5HQP - chains A and C of the 4 polymer chains in the assembly; structure by X-ray diffraction, 2.60 A resolution.

# Chain A
Protein: Peroxiredoxin-4
Source organism: Homo sapiens
Notes: EC 1.11.1.15
UniProtKB: Q13162 (PRDX4_HUMAN); residues 38-271 here = UniProt positions 38-271
Chain sequence (246 residues; numbered 26 to 271; the number before each row is that of its first residue):
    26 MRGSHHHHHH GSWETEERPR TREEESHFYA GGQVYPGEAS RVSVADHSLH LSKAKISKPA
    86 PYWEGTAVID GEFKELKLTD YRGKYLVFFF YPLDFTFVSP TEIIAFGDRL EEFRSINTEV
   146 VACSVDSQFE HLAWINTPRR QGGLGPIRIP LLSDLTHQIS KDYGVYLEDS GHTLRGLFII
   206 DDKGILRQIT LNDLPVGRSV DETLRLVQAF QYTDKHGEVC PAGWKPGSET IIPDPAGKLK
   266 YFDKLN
Disordered / not traced: 26-75, 257-271
Construct notes: expression tag (26-37); engineered mutation Ser51 (Cys in Q13162), Ser124 (Cys in Q13162), Glu155 (Thr in Q13162)

# Chain C
Protein: Endoplasmic reticulum resident protein 44
Source organism: Homo sapiens
UniProtKB: Q9BS26 (ERP44_HUMAN); residues 1-377 here correspond to UniProt positions 30-406 (UniProt number = residue number + 29)
Chain sequence (382 residues; row label = number of the first residue in the row; numbers below 1 keep their minus sign (Gly-4 is residue -4)):
    -4 GPLGSEITSL DTENIDEILN NADVALVNFY ADWCRFSQML HPIFEEASDV IKEEFPNENQ
    56 VVFARVDCDQ HSDIAQRYRI SKYPTLKLFR NGMMMKREYR GQRSVKALAD YIRQQKSDPI
   116 QEIRDLAEIT TLDRSKRNII GYFEQKDSDN YRVFERVANI LHDDCAFLSA FGDVSKPERY
   176 SGDNIIYKPP GHSAPDMVYL GAMTNFDVTY NWIQDKCVPL VREITFENGE ELTEEGLPFL
   236 ILFHMKEDTE SLEIFQNEVA RQLISEKGTI NFLHADCDKF RHPLLHIQKT PADCPVIAID
   296 SFRHMYVFGD FKDVLIPGKL KQFVFDLHSG KLHREFHHGP DPTDTAPGEQ AQDVASSPPE
   356 SSFQKLAPSE YRYTLLRDRD EL
Disordered / not traced: -4 to 0, 170-177, 332-377
Disulfides: Cys272-Cys289
Construct notes: expression tag (-4 to 0)
UniProt features mapped onto this chain:
  - motif: Arg374 to Leu377 (Prevents secretion from ER)

# How chain A and chain C interact
Inter-chain disulfides: Cys245(A)-Cys29(C)
Pairs across the interface (24; chain A residue first):
  Glu136(A) with His277(C)
  Glu137(A) with His277(C), hydrogen bond (backbone-side chain)
  Ser140(A) with His277(C), hydrogen bond
  His241(A) with Glu229(C), salt bridge
  Gly242(A) with Phe31(C)
  Glu243(A) with Phe31(C); Pro79(C); Arg98(C), salt bridge
  Val244(A) with Phe31(C); Lys77(C); Tyr78(C); Pro79(C); Arg98(C)
  Cys245(A) with Trp28(C), hydrophobic; Cys29(C), disulfide; Phe31(C), hydrophobic; Lys77(C); Tyr78(C), hydrogen bond (backbone-backbone)
  Pro246(A) with Ser76(C); Lys77(C)
  Ala247(A) with Ser76(C), hydrogen bond (backbone-backbone); Lys77(C)
  Trp249(A) with Trp28(C)
  Lys250(A) with Trp28(C)
Other interface residues (no listed pair), chain A (14 interface residues in all): Asn142, Tyr237
Other interface residues (no listed pair), chain C (12 interface residues in all): Arg30, Phe221

# In short
14 residues of chain A and 12 residues of chain C are in contact, with 1 disulfide bond, 4 hydrogen bonds and
2 salt bridges. Polar pairs include His241(A)-Glu229(C), Glu243(A)-Arg98(C) and Glu137(A)-His277(C).
Chain A is Peroxiredoxin-4 and chain C is Endoplasmic reticulum resident protein 44, both from Homo sapiens;
the structure, Crystal structure of the ERp44-peroxiredoxin 4 complex, was determined by X-ray diffraction.
